Entry 4H9Q (X-ray diffraction, 1.95 A resolution); this record covers chains B and C of the 3 polymer chains in the assembly.

Chain B:
Protein: Histone H4
Source organism: Homo sapiens
UniProt: P62805 (H4_HUMAN); residues 1-102 here correspond to UniProt positions 2-103 (UniProt number = residue number + 1)
Sequence (102 residues; each row starts with the number of its first residue):
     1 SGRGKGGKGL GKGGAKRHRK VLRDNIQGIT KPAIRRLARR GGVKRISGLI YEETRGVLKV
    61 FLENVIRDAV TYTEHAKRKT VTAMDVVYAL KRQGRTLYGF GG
Not modelled in the structure: 1-19
Swiss-Prot annotation at these positions:
  - DNA-binding region: Lys16 to Lys20
  - modified residue: Ser1 (N-acetylserine), Arg3 (Asymmetric dimethylarginine), Lys5 (N6-(2-hydroxyisobutyryl)lysine), Lys8 (N6-(2-hydroxyisobutyryl)lysine), Lys12 (N6-(2-hydroxyisobutyryl)lysine), Lys16 (N6-(2-hydroxyisobutyryl)lysine), Lys20 (N6,N6,N6-trimethyllysine), Lys31 (N6-(2-hydroxyisobutyryl)lysine), Lys44 (N6-(2-hydroxyisobutyryl)lysine), Ser47 (Phosphoserine), Tyr51 (Phosphotyrosine), Lys59 (N6-(2-hydroxyisobutyryl)lysine), Lys77 (N6-(2-hydroxyisobutyryl)lysine), Lys79 (N6-(2-hydroxyisobutyryl)lysine), Thr80 (Phosphothreonine), Tyr88 (Phosphotyrosine), Lys91 (N6-(2-hydroxyisobutyryl)lysine)
  - cross-link (Glycyl lysine isopeptide (Lys-Gly)): Lys12 (interchain with G-Cter in SUMO2), Lys20 (interchain with G-Cter in SUMO2), Lys31 (interchain with G-Cter in SUMO2), Lys59 (interchain with G-Cter in SUMO2), Lys79 (interchain with G-Cter in SUMO2), Lys91 (interchain with G-Cter in SUMO2)

Chain C:
Protein: Death domain-associated protein 6
Source organism: Homo sapiens
UniProt: Q9UER7 (DAXX_HUMAN); residues 178-389 here = UniProt positions 178-389
Sequence (212 residues; each row starts with the number of its first residue):
   178 SPRTRGSRRQ IQRLEQLLAL YVAEIRRLQE KELDLSELDD PDSAYLQAAR LKRKLIRLFG
   238 RLCELKDCSS LTGRVIEQRI PYRGTRYPEV NRRIERLINK PGPDTFPDYG DVLRAVEKAA
   298 ARHSLGLPRQ QLQLMAQDAF RDVGIRLQER RHLDLIYNFG CHLTDDYRPG VDPALSDPVL
   358 ARRLRENRSL AMSRLDEVIS KYAMLQDKSE EG
Not modelled in the structure: 178-181, 387-389
Sequence notes: engineered mutation Ala225 (Glu in Q9UER7)
Swiss-Prot annotation at these positions:
  - modified residue (Phosphoserine): Ser178, Ser213
  - mutagenesis: Gln206 (Q206L: Impairs interaction with histones H3 and H4), Ser220 (S220A: Abolishes interaction with histones H3 and H4), Tyr222 (Y222A/S: Abolishes interaction with histones H3 and H4; Y222E: Abolishes interaction with histone H3.3), Lys229 (K229A/L: Impairs interaction with histones H3 and H4), Arg251 (R251A: Abolishes interaction with histones H3 and H4), Phe317 (F317A: Abolishes interaction with histones H3 and H4), Arg328 (R328A: Abolishes interaction with histones H3 and H4), Asp331 (D331A: Abolishes interaction with histones H3 and H4)

Chain B / chain C interface:
Residue-residue contacts (65):
  Arg39(B) - Phe283(C)
  Arg40(B) - Pro280(C)
  Arg40(B) - Asp281(C)  salt bridge
  Arg40(B) - Phe283(C)
  Arg40(B) - Arg328(C)  hydrogen bond (backbone-side chain)
  Gly41(B) - Phe283(C)
  Gly42(B) - Phe283(C)
  Gly42(B) - Asp285(C)
  Lys44(B) - Asp285(C)
  Lys44(B) - Asp288(C)  salt bridge
  Leu49(B) - Leu382(C)
  Leu49(B) - Gln383(C)
  Glu52(B) - Tyr379(C)
  Glu53(B) - Ile376(C)
  Glu53(B) - Tyr379(C)
  Gly56(B) - Val375(C)
  Val60(B) - Arg371(C)
  Val60(B) - Leu372(C)  hydrophobic
  Glu63(B) - Arg371(C)  salt bridge
  Asn64(B) - Ala368(C)  hydrogen bond (side chain-backbone)
  Asn64(B) - Leu372(C)
  Arg67(B) - Asn364(C)
  Arg67(B) - Leu367(C)
  Arg67(B) - Ala368(C)
  Asp68(B) - Leu361(C)
  Asp68(B) - Asn364(C)  hydrogen bond
  Thr71(B) - Leu357(C)
  Thr71(B) - Arg360(C)
  Thr71(B) - Leu361(C)
  Thr71(B) - Asn364(C)  hydrogen bond
  Tyr72(B) - Asp349(C)  hydrogen bond
  Tyr72(B) - Pro350(C)
  Tyr72(B) - Ala351(C)
  Tyr72(B) - Leu361(C)
  His75(B) - Asp354(C)  salt bridge
  His75(B) - Leu357(C)
  Thr80(B) - Glu209(C)  hydrogen bond
  Ala83(B) - Thr341(C)
  Met84(B) - Leu340(C)
  Met84(B) - Thr341(C)
  Met84(B) - Tyr344(C)  hydrophobic
  Val87(B) - Thr341(C)
  Val87(B) - Tyr344(C)  hydrophobic
  Tyr88(B) - Tyr344(C)  hydrophobic
  Tyr88(B) - Val348(C)
  Tyr88(B) - Asp349(C)
  Tyr88(B) - Pro350(C)
  Leu90(B) - Phe336(C)  hydrophobic
  Lys91(B) - Tyr344(C)  hydrogen bond
  Arg92(B) - Asp349(C)  salt bridge
  Arg92(B) - Ala351(C)
  Arg92(B) - Leu361(C)
  Arg92(B) - Arg365(C)  hydrogen bond (backbone-side chain)
  Gln93(B) - Arg365(C)  hydrogen bond
  Arg95(B) - His329(C)
  Thr96(B) - His329(C)
  Thr96(B) - Leu332(C)
  Leu97(B) - Phe336(C)  hydrophobic
  Tyr98(B) - His329(C)  hydrogen bond (backbone-side chain)
  Tyr98(B) - Ile333(C)
  Gly99(B) - Ile333(C)
  Phe100(B) - Ile333(C)
  Phe100(B) - Phe336(C)  hydrophobic
  Phe100(B) - Tyr344(C)
  Gly101(B) - Tyr344(C)
Other interface residues (no listed pair), chain B (36 interface residues in all): Val57, Phe61, Gly94
Other interface residues (no listed pair), chain C (35 interface residues in all): Arg345, Pro346

In short:
Chain B and chain C form an interface of 36 and 35 residues respectively; the contacts include 10 hydrogen
bonds and 5 salt bridges. Polar pairs include Arg40(B)-Asp281(C), Lys44(B)-Asp288(C) and Glu63(B)-Arg371(C).
From UniProt: a DNA-binding region on chain B; 8 mutagenesis sites on chain C.
Chain B is Histone H4 and chain C is Death domain-associated protein 6, both from Homo sapiens; the structure,
Complex structure 4 of DAXX(E225A)/H3.3(sub5)/H4, was determined by X-ray diffraction.
